PDB entry 5IHG | X-ray diffraction, 1.75 A resolution | chain A

Chain A:
Protein: Lysozyme C
From: Gallus gallus
Notes: EC 3.2.1.17
UniProtKB: P00698 (LYSC_CHICK); residues 1-129 here correspond to UniProt positions 19-147 (UniProt number = residue number + 18)
Chain sequence (129 residues; each row starts with the number of its first residue):
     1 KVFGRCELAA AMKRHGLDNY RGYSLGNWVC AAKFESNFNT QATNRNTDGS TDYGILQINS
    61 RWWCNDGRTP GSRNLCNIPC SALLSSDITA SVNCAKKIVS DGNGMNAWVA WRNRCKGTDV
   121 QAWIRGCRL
Cystine bridges: C6-C127, C30-C115, C64-C80, C76-C94
Bound ions: platinum (II) ion near H15 (its only coordinating residue here); Na+: S60, C64, S72, R73
Swiss-Prot annotation at these positions:
  - active site: E35, D52
  - binding site (substrate): D101

In short:
S60, C64, S72 and R73 coordinate Na+. UniProt lists active-site residues E35 and D52 and substrate-binding
residue D101.
Chain A is Lysozyme C (Gallus gallus); the structure, The X-ray structure of the adduct formed in the reaction
between hen egg white lysozyme a ..., was determined by X-ray diffraction together with 5II3, 5ILC and 5ILF
from the same study.
